7PBJ - chains Af and Am of the 21 polymer chains in the assembly; structure by electron microscopy, 3.40 A resolution.

[Chain Af (and Am)]
Name: 10 kDa chaperonin
From: Escherichia coli (strain K12)
Notes: chain Am of this document is another copy of the same molecule, construct and numbering; everything in this record applies to it too
Reference sequence: P0A6F9 (CH10_ECOLI); residues 1-97 here = UniProt positions 1-97
Amino-acid sequence (97 residues; each row starts with the number of its first residue):
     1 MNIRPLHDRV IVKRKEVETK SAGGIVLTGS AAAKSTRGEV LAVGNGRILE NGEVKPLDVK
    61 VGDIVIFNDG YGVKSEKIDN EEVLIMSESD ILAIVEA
Curated features (UniProtKB/Swiss-Prot):
  - modified residue: K34 (N6-succinyllysine)

[Interface between chain Af and chain Am]
Residue-residue contacts - 37 pairs, chain Af then chain Am:
  T36(Af) with E76(Am), hydrogen bond
  R37(Af) with I3(Am); E76(Am), salt bridge; K77(Am), hydrogen bond (side chain-backbone)
  E50(Af) with E50(Am), hydrogen bond (side chain-backbone); N51(Am), hydrogen bond (backbone-side chain)
  K55(Af) with N51(Am), hydrogen bond
  D58(Af) with N45(Am), hydrogen bond
  I64(Af) with I3(Am)
  V65(Af) with I3(Am)
  I66(Af) with I3(Am), hydrophobic
  E88(Af) with H7(Am), salt bridge
  S89(Af) with R9(Am), hydrogen bond (backbone-side chain)
  I91(Af) with L6(Am); R9(Am), hydrogen bond (backbone-side chain)
  L92(Af) with R4(Am); P5(Am); L6(Am), hydrogen bond (backbone-backbone); R9(Am)
  A93(Af) with I3(Am); R4(Am); P5(Am); L6(Am)
  I94(Af) with I3(Am); R4(Am), hydrogen bond (backbone-backbone)
  V95(Af) with M1(Am); N2(Am); I3(Am); R4(Am)
  E96(Af) with M1(Am); N2(Am), hydrogen bond (backbone-backbone); I3(Am); R4(Am), salt bridge; P5(Am); A42(Am)
  A97(Af) with M1(Am), hydrogen bond (backbone-backbone); N2(Am), hydrogen bond (backbone-side chain)
Interface residues without a listed pair, chain Af (22 interface residues in all): R47, L49, G52, E53, N68
Interface residues without a listed pair, chain Am (16 interface residues in all): L49, K74

[In short]
22 residues of chain Af and 16 residues of chain Am are in contact; the contacts include 13 hydrogen bonds and
3 salt bridges. Polar pairs include R37(Af)-E76(Am), E88(Af)-H7(Am) and E96(Af)-R4(Am).
Chain Af and chain Am are both 10 kDa chaperonin (Escherichia coli (strain K12)); the structure, Cryo-EM
structure of the GroEL-GroES complex with ADP bound to both rings ("wide" conformation), was determined by
electron microscopy (same publication as 7PBX).
